PDB entry 5MA4 | X-ray diffraction, 1.40 A resolution | chains B and A

Chain B:
Name: Green fluorescent protein
Source organism: Aequorea victoria
UniProt: P42212 (GFP_AEQVI); aligned to UniProt positions 2-238 over residues 2-238
Chain sequence (243 residues; each row starts with the number of its first residue; note: 2 numbers in that range are skipped by the numbering (no residue carries them; nothing is unmodelled there); numbers below 1 keep their minus sign (Gly-4 is residue -4)):
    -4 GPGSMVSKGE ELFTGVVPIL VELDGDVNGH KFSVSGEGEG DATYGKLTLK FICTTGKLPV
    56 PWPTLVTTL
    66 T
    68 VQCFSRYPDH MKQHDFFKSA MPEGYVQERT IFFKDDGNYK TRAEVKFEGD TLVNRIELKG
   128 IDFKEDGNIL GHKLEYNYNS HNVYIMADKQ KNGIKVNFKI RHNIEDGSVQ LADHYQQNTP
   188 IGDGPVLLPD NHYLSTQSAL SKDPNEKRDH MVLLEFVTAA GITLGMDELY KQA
Unresolved in the structure: -4 to -1, 232-240
Differences from the reference sequence: expression tag (-4 to 1, 239-240); conflict Leu64 (Phe in P42212), Leu231 (His in P42212); chromophore (66)
Modified positions: Thr66 (chromophore; CRO)
Covalent attachments: covalent link Leu64-Thr66; covalent link Thr66-Val68

Chain A:
Name: K7
Source organism: synthetic construct
Chain sequence (298 residues; numbered 9 to 306; the number before each row is that of its first residue):
     9 GPGSDLGKKL LEAARAGQDD EVRILMANGA DVNAADDVGV TPLHLAAQRG HLEIVEVLLK
    69 YGADVNAADL WGQTPLHLAA TAGHLEIVEV LLKNGADVNA RDNIGHTPLH LAAWAGHLEI
   129 VEVLLKYGAD VNAQDKFGKT PFDLAIDNGN EDIAEVLQKA AGGGSGGGDV NAYDEVGWTP
   189 LHKAAWGHLE KVEDLLKNGA DVNAADIDGY TPLHLAAFSG HLEIVEVLLK YGADVNADDQ
   249 AGFTPLHLAA IFGHLEIVEV LLKNGADVNA QDKFGKTPFD LAIDNGNEDI AEVLQKAA
Unresolved in the structure: 9-12

Interface between chain B and chain A:
Pairs across the interface (65):
  Tyr39(B) with Thr89(A), hydrogen bond (side chain-backbone); Ala90(A); Trp122(A), hydrogen bond (backbone-side chain); Ala123(A), hydrophobic
  Lys41(B) with Gln81(A), hydrogen bond; Leu86(A)
  Thr43(B) with Trp79(A); Gln81(A)
  Leu44(B) with Trp79(A), hydrogen bond (backbone-side chain)
  Arg73(B) with Trp122(A), hydrogen bond (side chain-backbone); Asn156(A)
  Asn144(B) with Lys144(A), hydrogen bond
  Tyr145(B) with Phe145(A)
  Asn146(B) with Phe145(A)
  Ser147(B) with Phe145(A); Val184(A)
  Asn149(B) with Val184(A); Trp186(A)
  Tyr151(B) with Trp186(A); Trp194(A), hydrophobic; Tyr218(A); Leu223(A); Phe226(A), hydrophobic
  Ile152(B) with Phe226(A)
  Met153(B) with Phe226(A), hydrophobic; Phe260(A), hydrophobic
  Lys162(B) with Ile259(A)
  Lys166(B) with Asp216(A); Tyr218(A)
  Arg168(B) with Val184(A); Ile215(A)
  Tyr182(B) with Phe282(A)
  Asn198(B) with Phe226(A), hydrogen bond (side chain-backbone); Phe260(A)
  His199(B) with Phe226(A)
  Tyr200(B) with Trp186(A); Trp194(A), hydrophobic
  Gln204(B) with Ile112(A); His114(A), hydrogen bond; Trp122(A); Asp143(A), hydrogen bond; Phe145(A); Lys147(A)
  Ser205(B) with Ile112(A); Phe145(A)
  Ala206(B) with Asn111(A); Ile112(A), hydrophobic
  Ser208(B) with Leu78(A); Asn111(A), hydrogen bond
  Asp210(B) with Leu78(A)
  Val219(B) with Leu78(A); Trp79(A)
  Leu220(B) with Trp79(A), hydrogen bond (backbone-side chain)
  Leu221(B) with Trp79(A); Asp110(A); Asn111(A); Ile112(A)
  Phe223(B) with Ile112(A), hydrophobic; His114(A); Trp122(A), hydrophobic
  Thr225(B) with Trp122(A)
  Gly228(B) with Trp194(A)
  Thr230(B) with Trp194(A), hydrogen bond (side chain-backbone); Gly195(A); His196(A), hydrogen bond
Interface residues without a listed pair, chain B (38 interface residues in all): Val11, Glu34, Lys45, His148, Pro211, Glu222
Interface residues without a listed pair, chain A (38 interface residues in all): Asp45, Gln56, Arg57, Leu119, Glu183, Asp214, Gln248, Ala249
The authors on this interface:
  - residue pairs: Trp79(A)-Leu44(B) (hydrogen bond), Trp79(A)-Leu220(B) (hydrogen bond), Gln81(A)-Lys41(B) (hydrogen bond), His114(A)-Gln204(B) (hydrogen bond), Asp143(A)-Gln204(B) (hydrogen bond), Asn156(A)-Arg73(B), Phe226(A)-Asn198(B) (hydrogen bond)

Summary:
The chain B/chain A interface involves 38 residues from each chain, with 13 hydrogen bonds. Polar pairs
include Tyr39(B)-Thr89(A), Tyr39(B)-Trp122(A) and Lys41(B)-Gln81(A). The authors report hydrogen bonds between
Trp79(A) and Leu44(B), Trp79(A) and Leu220(B) and Gln81(A) and Lys41(B) among others; a contact between
Asn156(A) and Arg73(B).
Here chain B is Green fluorescent protein (Aequorea victoria) and chain A is K7 (synthetic construct). Entry
5MA4 (GFP-binding DARPin fusion gc_K7) was determined by X-ray diffraction, deposited together with 5MA3,
5MA5, 5MA6, 5MA8, 5MA9, 5MAD and 5MAK.
